Entry 9CV5 (X-ray diffraction, 1.40 A resolution); this record covers chain A.

== Chain A ==
Name: Metallo-beta-lactamase type 2
Organism: Enterobacter cloacae
Notes: EC 3.5.2.6
UniProtKB: I3RJZ3 (I3RJZ3_ENTCL); residues 27-266 here = UniProt positions 27-266
Sequence (243 residues; row label = number of the first residue in the row):
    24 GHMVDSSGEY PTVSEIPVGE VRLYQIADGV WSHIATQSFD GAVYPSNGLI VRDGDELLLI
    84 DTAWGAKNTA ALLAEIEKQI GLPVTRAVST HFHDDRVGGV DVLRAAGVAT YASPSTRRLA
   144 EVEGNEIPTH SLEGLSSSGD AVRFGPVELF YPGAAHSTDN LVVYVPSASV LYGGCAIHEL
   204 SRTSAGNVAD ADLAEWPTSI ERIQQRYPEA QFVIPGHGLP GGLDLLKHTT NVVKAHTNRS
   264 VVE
Disordered / not traced: 24-31, 263-266
Sequence notes: expression tag (24-26)
Ion coordination: Zn2+ site 1: His-114, His-116, His-179 (together with L-captopril); Zn2+ site 2: Asp-118, Cys-198, His-240 (together with L-captopril)
Ligand contacts: L-captopril (X8Z): Phe-62, Tyr-67, Trp-87, His-114, His-116, Asp-118, His-179, Cys-198, Asn-210, His-240

== In short ==
Chain A binds L-captopril. The Zn2+ site 1 is built by His-114, His-116 and His-179. Asp-118, Cys-198 and
His-240 coordinate Zn2+ site 2.
Chain A is Metallo-beta-lactamase type 2 (Enterobacter cloacae); the structure, Crystal structure of the
metallo-beta-lactamase VIM-31 with L-captopril, was determined by X-ray diffraction (same publication as 9CV2,
9CV3, 9CV1 and 9CV4).
